5BOZ - chains A and G; structure by X-ray diffraction, 3.10 A resolution.

Chain A:
Protein: Ricin
Organism: Ricinus communis
Notes: EC 3.2.2.22
Reference sequence: P02879 (RICI_RICCO); residues 4-264 here correspond to UniProt positions 39-299 (UniProt number = residue number + 35)
Chain sequence (261 residues; each row starts with the number of its first residue):
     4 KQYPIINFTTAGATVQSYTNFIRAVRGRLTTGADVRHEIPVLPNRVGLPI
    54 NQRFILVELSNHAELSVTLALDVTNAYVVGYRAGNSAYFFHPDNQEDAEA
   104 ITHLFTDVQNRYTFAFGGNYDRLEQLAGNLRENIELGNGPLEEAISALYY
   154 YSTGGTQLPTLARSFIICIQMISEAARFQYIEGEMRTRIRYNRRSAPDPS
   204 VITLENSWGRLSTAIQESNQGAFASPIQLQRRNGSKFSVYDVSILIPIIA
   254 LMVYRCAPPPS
Unresolved in the structure: 4, 264

Chain G:
Protein: VHH single chain antibody E1
Organism: Vicugna pacos
Notes: antibody fragment or engineered binder
Chain sequence (127 residues; row label = number of the first residue in the row; numbers below 1 keep their minus sign (Asn-1 is residue -1)):
    -1 NMQVQLVESGGGLVQAGGSLRLSCAASGRTFSRSSMGWFRQAPGKEREFV
    49 ASIVWADGTTLYGDSVKGRFTVSRDNVKNMVYLQMNNLKPEDTALYYCAD
    99 NKFVRGLVAVRAIDYDYWGQGTQVTVS
Unresolved in the structure: -1, 26, 75-76
Disulfide bonds: Cys22-Cys96

Chain A / chain G interface:
Contacting residue pairs - 49 pairs, chain A then chain G:
  His65(A) - Phe29(G)
  Ala66(A) - Arg27(G)
  Glu67(A) - Arg27(G)
  Ala130(A) - Ile111(G)
  Gly131(A) - Arg109(G)  hydrogen bond (backbone-side chain)
  Asn132(A) - Val102(G)
  Asn132(A) - Arg109(G)
  Asn132(A) - Asp112(G)  hydrogen bond
  Glu135(A) - Arg103(G)  hydrogen bond (backbone-side chain)
  Asn136(A) - Phe101(G)
  Asn136(A) - Val102(G)
  Asn136(A) - Arg103(G)  hydrogen bond (backbone-backbone)
  Asn136(A) - Val106(G)
  Ile137(A) - Phe101(G)
  Glu138(A) - Ser32(G)
  Glu138(A) - Phe101(G)  hydrogen bond (backbone-backbone)
  Glu138(A) - Arg103(G)
  Gly142(A) - Ser30(G)
  Pro143(A) - Phe101(G)
  Glu146(A) - Phe29(G)  hydrogen bond (side chain-backbone)
  Glu146(A) - Ser30(G)  hydrogen bond (side chain-backbone)
  Glu146(A) - Lys100(G)
  Ala150(A) - Tyr115(G)
  Tyr153(A) - Met0(G)
  Tyr153(A) - Gln1(G)
  Tyr153(A) - Val2(G)
  Tyr153(A) - Tyr115(G)
  Thr156(A) - Met0(G)  hydrogen bond (side chain-backbone)
  Gly158(A) - Met0(G)
  Gly158(A) - Gln1(G)
  Thr159(A) - Tyr115(G)
  Gln160(A) - Ala110(G)
  Gln160(A) - Tyr113(G)  hydrogen bond (side chain-backbone)
  Gln160(A) - Trp116(G)  hydrogen bond
  Pro162(A) - Ile111(G)  hydrophobic
  Thr163(A) - Phe101(G)
  Thr163(A) - Asp114(G)  hydrogen bond (side chain-backbone)
  Arg166(A) - Phe101(G)
  Arg166(A) - Ile111(G)  hydrogen bond (side chain-backbone)
  Arg166(A) - Asp112(G)  hydrogen bond (side chain-backbone)
  Arg166(A) - Tyr113(G)
  Arg166(A) - Asp114(G)  salt bridge
  Ser167(A) - Phe101(G)
  Ile170(A) - Phe101(G)  hydrophobic
  Arg197(A) - Ser30(G)  hydrogen bond
  Arg197(A) - Ser32(G)
  Arg197(A) - Lys100(G)  hydrogen bond (side chain-backbone)
  Ser198(A) - Arg103(G)
  Ala199(A) - Arg103(G)
Also at the interface, not in a pair above, chain A (30 interface residues in all): Leu129, Glu145, Ala147
Also at the interface, not in a pair above, chain G (23 interface residues in all): Thr28, Arg31, Gly104
From the paper, about this interface:
  - pairs named by the authors: Arg197(A)-Arg31(G), Lys100(G)-Arg197(A)
  - epitope / paratope residues, chain A: His65(A), Gly131(A), Glu135(A), Glu145(A), Arg166(A), Arg197(A)
  - epitope / paratope residues, chain G: Arg31(G), Lys100(G)

Overview:
Chain A and chain G form an interface of 30 and 23 residues respectively; the contacts include 15 hydrogen
bonds and 1 salt bridge. Polar pairs include Arg166(A)-Asp114(G), Gly131(A)-Arg109(G) and Asn132(A)-Asp112(G).
The authors report contacts between Arg197(A) and Arg31(G) and Lys100(G) and Arg197(A). From the paper:
epitope/paratope residues His65(A), Gly131(A) and Arg31(G) among others.
Here chain A is Ricin (Ricinus communis) and chain G is VHH single chain antibody E1 (Vicugna pacos). Entry
5BOZ (Ricin A chain bound to camelid nanobody (VHH9)(E1)) was determined by X-ray diffraction together with
5J56 and 5J57 from the same study.
